Entry 7P9Z (X-ray diffraction, 1.33 A resolution); this record covers chains A and B of the 3 polymer chains in the assembly.

Chain A:
Molecule: N-glycosylase/DNA lyase
Source organism: Pyrococcus abyssi
Notes: EC 3.2.2.-, 4.2.99.18
UniProt: Q9UZY0 (AGOG_PYRAB); numbering as in UniProt (aligned over 1-239)
Sequence (242 residues; row label = number of the first residue in the row; numbers below 1 keep their minus sign (Gly-2 is residue -2)):
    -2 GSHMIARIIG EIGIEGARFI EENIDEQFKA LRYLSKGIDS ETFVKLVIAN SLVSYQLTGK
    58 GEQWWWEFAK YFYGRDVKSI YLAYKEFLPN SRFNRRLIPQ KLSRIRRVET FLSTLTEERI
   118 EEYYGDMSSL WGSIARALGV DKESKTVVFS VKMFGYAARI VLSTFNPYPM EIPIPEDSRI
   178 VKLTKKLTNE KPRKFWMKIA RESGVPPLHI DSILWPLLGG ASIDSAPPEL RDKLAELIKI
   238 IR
Differences from the reference sequence: expression tag (-2 to 0)
What the authors report for this chain:
  - conformationally variable residues (side-chain flip): Gln53, Arg93
  - binding site for the 9-nt DNA strand: Arg93
  - catalytic residues: Asp174 (proposed by the authors, not directly observed)
  - mutagenesis - K142Q: unchanged binding to lesion-containing DNA
  - mutagenesis - R93A, K142Q: decreased catalytic activity

Chain B:
Molecule: 9-nt DNA strand
Sequence (9 nucleotides; numbered 1 to 9; the number before each row is that of its first residue):
     1 TTTXTTTCT
Modified residues: PED (pentane-3,4-diol-5-phosphate) at position 4

How chain A and chain B interact:
Pairs across the interface (19):
  Ser51(A) - DT5(B)  phosphate contact
  Tyr52(A) - DT5(B)  phosphate contact
  Tyr52(A) - DT6(B)  sugar contact
  Gln53(A) - DT3(B)  hydrogen bond to the base
  Gln53(A) - DT5(B)  hydrogen bond to the phosphate
  Arg93(A) - DT3(B)  hydrogen bond to the base
  Gln97(A) - DT6(B)  hydrogen bond to the base
  Gln97(A) - DT7(B)  sugar contact
  Arg101(A) - DT6(B)  hydrogen bond to the phosphate
  Arg101(A) - DT7(B)  salt bridge to the phosphate
  Val137(A) - DT7(B)  phosphate contact
  Ser141(A) - DT6(B)  phosphate contact
  Lys142(A) - PED_4(B)  covalent bond
  Lys142(A) - DT5(B)  salt bridge to the phosphate
  Lys142(A) - DT6(B)  phosphate contact
  Thr143(A) - DT5(B)  phosphate contact
  Thr143(A) - DT6(B)  hydrogen bond to the phosphate
  Asp174(A) - PED_4(B)  sugar contact
  Ser175(A) - PED_4(B)  hydrogen bond to the phosphate
Also at the interface, not in a pair above, chain A (17 interface residues in all): Leu94, Ser100, Arg104, Leu135, Arg176
Also at the interface, not in a pair above, chain B (6 interface residues in all): DC8

Summary:
Chain A and chain B form an interface of 17 and 6 residues respectively; the contacts include 1 covalent bond,
7 hydrogen bonds and 2 salt bridges. Polar contacts include Gln53(A)-DT3(B), Arg93(A)-DT3(B) and
Gln97(A)-DT6(B). From the paper: the catalytic residue Asp174(A); R93A and K142Q of chain A reduce catalytic
activity.
Here chain A is N-glycosylase/DNA lyase (Pyrococcus abyssi) and chain B is a 9-nt DNA strand. Entry 7P9Z
(Crystal structure of a trapped Pab-AGOG/double-standed DNA covalent intermediate (DNA containing adenine
opposite to lesion)) was determined by X-ray diffraction, deposited together with 7OUE, 7OY7, 7P0W and 7P8L.
